PDB entry 1FYK | X-ray diffraction, 2.50 A resolution | chains C and A

Chain C:
Molecule: Hse DNA-phosphate backbone
Sequence (4 nucleotides; numbered 1 to 4; the number before each row is that of its first residue):
     1 NNNN

Chain A:
Molecule: Heat shock factor protein
Organism: Kluyveromyces lactis
Notes: fragment: dna binding domain
Reference sequence: P22121 (HSF_KLULA); residues 193-284 here = UniProt positions 193-284
Amino-acid sequence (92 residues; numbered 193 to 284; the number before each row is that of its first residue):
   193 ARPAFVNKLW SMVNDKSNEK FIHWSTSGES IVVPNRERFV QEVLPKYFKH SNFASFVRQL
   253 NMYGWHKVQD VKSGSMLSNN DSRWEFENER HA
Disordered / not traced: 267-270
Modified residues: Mse204 (selenomethionine; parent Met); Mse254 (selenomethionine; parent Met); Mse268 (selenomethionine)
Differences from the reference sequence: modified residue (204, 254, 268); engineered mutation Arg282 (Asn in P22121), His283 (Phe in P22121), Ala284 (Lys in P22121)
Swiss-Prot annotation at these positions:
  - DNA-binding region: Ala193

How chain C and chain A interact:
Contacting residue pairs (4):
  N2(C) with Ala196(A), phosphate contact; Lys200(A), salt bridge to the phosphate
  N3(C) with Pro195(A), phosphate contact; Ala196(A), hydrogen bond to the phosphate

Summary:
Chain C and chain A form an interface of 2 and 3 residues respectively, with 1 hydrogen bond and 1 salt
bridge. Among the polar pairs are N3(C)-Ala196(A) and N2(C)-Lys200(A). UniProt lists a DNA-binding region on
chain A.
Here chain C is Hse DNA-phosphate backbone and chain A is Heat shock factor protein (Kluyveromyces lactis).
Entry 1FYK (Serendipitous crystal structure containing the heat shock transcription factor's DNA binding
domain and cognate DNA that ...) was determined by X-ray diffraction (same publication as 1FYL and 1FYM).
